8IUN - chains L and C of the 36 polymer chains in the assembly; structure by electron microscopy, 2.85 A resolution.

Chain L:
Protein: Reaction center protein L chain
From: Roseiflexus castenholzii
Reference sequence: Q83XD0 (Q83XD0_9CHLR); numbering as in UniProt (aligned over 1-641)
Sequence (641 residues; each row starts with the number of its first residue):
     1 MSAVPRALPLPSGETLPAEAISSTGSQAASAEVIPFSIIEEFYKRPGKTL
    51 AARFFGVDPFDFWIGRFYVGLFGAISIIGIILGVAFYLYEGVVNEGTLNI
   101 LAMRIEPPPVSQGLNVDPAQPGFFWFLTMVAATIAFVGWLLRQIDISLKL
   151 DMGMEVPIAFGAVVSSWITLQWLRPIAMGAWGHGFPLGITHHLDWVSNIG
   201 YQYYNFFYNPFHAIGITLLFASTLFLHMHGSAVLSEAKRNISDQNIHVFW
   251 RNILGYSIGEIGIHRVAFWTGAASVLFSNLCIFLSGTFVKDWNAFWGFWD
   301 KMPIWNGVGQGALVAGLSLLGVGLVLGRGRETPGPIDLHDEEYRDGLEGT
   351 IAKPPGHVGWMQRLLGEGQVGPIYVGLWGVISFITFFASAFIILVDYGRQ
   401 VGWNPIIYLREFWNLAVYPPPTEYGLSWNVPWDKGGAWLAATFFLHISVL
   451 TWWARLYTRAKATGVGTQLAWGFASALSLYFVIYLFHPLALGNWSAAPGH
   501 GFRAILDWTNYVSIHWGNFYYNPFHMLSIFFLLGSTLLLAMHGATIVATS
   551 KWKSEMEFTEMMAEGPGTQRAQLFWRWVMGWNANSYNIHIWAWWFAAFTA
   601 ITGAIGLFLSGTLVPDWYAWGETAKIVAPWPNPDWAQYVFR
Not modelled in the structure: 1-29, 316-641
Metal / ion sites: Mn2+: His229, His264 (shared with 3 residues of chain M)
Ligand contacts:
  - bacteriochlorophyll a (BCL), molecule 1: Val84, Tyr87, Phe136, Trp167, Leu170, Phe185, Ile189, His192, Leu193
  - bacteriochlorophyll a (BCL), molecule 2: Phe136, Val163, Val164, Ser166, Trp167, Leu170, Trp195, Val196, Ser197, Ile199, Gly200, Tyr201, Phe206, Phe207, His212, Gly215, Ile216, Leu219, Phe220, Val275, Ser278, Asn279, Cys281, Ile282
  - bacteriochlorophyll a (BCL), molecule 3: Val196, Tyr201, Phe207, Phe220
  - 2-O-octyl-beta-D-glucopyranose (BGL), molecule 1: Gly113, Leu114, Asn115, Trp172, Ile176, Trp181
  - 2-O-octyl-beta-D-glucopyranose (BGL), molecule 2: Phe288, Val289, Lys290, Asp291, Phe295
  - 2-O-octyl-beta-D-glucopyranose (BGL), molecule 3: Ala294, Phe295, Gly297, Phe298
  - 2-O-octyl-beta-D-glucopyranose (BGL), molecule 4: Phe298, Lys301, Met302, Pro303, Ile304
  - bacteriopheophytin a (BPH), molecule 1: Gly79, Ile80, Gly83, Val84, Tyr87, Thr128, Ala132, Ala135, Phe136, Trp139, Gln143, Val156, Ala159, Phe160, Ala162, Val163, Trp167, Phe185, Leu187, Gly188, Ile189, His192, Gly271, Val275
  - bacteriopheophytin a (BPH), molecule 2: Phe207, Ala213, Ile216, Thr217, Phe220, Ala221, Leu224
  - bacteriopheophytin a (BPH), molecule 3: Phe220, Thr223, Leu224, His227, Met228, Leu254
  - Menaquinone 11 (MQE; 2-methyl-3-[(2E,6E,10E,14E,18E,22E,26E,30E,34E,38E)-3,7,11,15,19,23,27,31,35,39,43-undecamethyltetratetraconta-2,6,10,1 4,18,22,26,30,34,38,42-undecaen-1-yl]naphthalene-1,4-dione), molecule 1: Ile64, Phe67, Val69, Gly73, Ile77, Ile81, Trp139, Arg142
  - Menaquinone 11 (MQE), molecule 2: Leu218, Phe225, Met228, His229, Ala232, Ile246, His247, Trp250, Leu254, Tyr256, Ser257, Ile258, Gly259, Glu260, Ile263, Val266, Trp269, Thr270, Ala273, Phe277

Chain C:
Protein: Cytochrome subunit of photosynthetic reaction center
From: Roseiflexus castenholzii
Reference sequence: Q83XC9 (Q83XC9_9CHLR); residues 1-320 here = UniProt positions 1-320
Sequence (320 residues; numbered 1 to 320; the number before each row is that of its first residue):
     1 MIQQPPTLFPEITNTVRGRFYIVAGIISVVMAVASIAIFWWIFYTITPAP
    51 APPLQNPIYVNYTQEPTDYISAESLAAMNAYIQANPQPQAVQVLKGMTTA
   101 QISAYMVAQVSGGLKVDCSYCHNIANFAQQDGYPNAAKKVTARKMMLMSA
   151 DLNQNYTAKLPASVGGYQITCATCHNGKAAGLEPYPIEIMNTLPNDWRLP
   201 LELDYPGGLVVTGRKDVSNHEVEQNQFAMYHMNVSMGQGCTFCHNARYFP
   251 SYEIAQKNHSIIMLQMTKHIQETYVAPGGRIADGIMAGKSPSCWLCHQGA
   301 NIPPGAAKPGQVPAVLSSTP
Not modelled in the structure: 1-12
Covalently attached groups: heme c (HEC) linked to Cys118, Cys121, Cys171, Cys174, Cys240, Cys243, Cys293, Cys296
Metal / ion sites: heme c Fe (4 sites), coordinated by His122, His175, His244, His297; Ca2+: Met190, Leu193, Asn195 (together with phosphatidylglycerol)
Ligand contacts:
  - bacteriochlorophyll a (BCL): Trp41, Ile42, Ile46
  - heme c (HEC), molecule 1: Ile70, Met78, Tyr81, Pro88, Gln89, Ala90, Val91, Gln92, Val93, Leu94, Thr99, Ile102, Ser103, Met106, Val107, Val110, Ser111, Leu114, Val116, Asp117, Tyr120, His122, Phe127, Ala128, Lys139, Ala142, Arg143, Met146
  - heme c (HEC), molecule 2: Tyr105, Val110, Leu114, Tyr120, Lys138, Thr141, Ala142, Met145, Met146, Met148, Ser149, Leu152, Ile169, Thr170, Thr173, His175, Ala179, Ala180, Gly181, Leu182, Ile270, Met286, Ala287, Lys289
  - heme c (HEC), molecule 3: Thr157, Leu160, Val164, Gly165, Gly166, Tyr167, Ile169, Thr173, Met232, Met236, Phe242, Gln256, His259, Ser260, Met263, Leu264, Met266, Thr267, Ile270, Ser292, His297, Asn301, Ile302, Pro303, Ala306
  - heme c (HEC), molecule 4: Tyr205, Pro206, Gly207, Gly208, Leu209, Val210, Val211, Thr212, Asn225, Gln226, Met229, Tyr230, Met232, Asn233, Met236, Gly239, His244, Phe249, Pro250, Tyr252, Lys257, Ser260, Ile261, Leu264

Chain L / chain C interface:
Pairs across the interface (21; chain L residue first):
  Asp194(L) - Arg247(C)  salt bridge
  Ser197(L) - Ala246(C)  hydrogen bond (side chain-backbone)
  Asn198(L) - Thr241(C)
  Asn198(L) - Asn245(C)  hydrogen bond
  Asn198(L) - Ala246(C)  hydrogen bond (side chain-backbone)
  Tyr201(L) - Cys240(C)  hydrogen bond (backbone-backbone)
  Tyr201(L) - Ala246(C)  hydrophobic
  Tyr201(L) - Phe249(C)  hydrophobic
  Gln202(L) - Gly239(C)
  Gln202(L) - Thr241(C)
  Tyr204(L) - Gln226(C)  hydrogen bond
  Tyr204(L) - Cys240(C)  hydrophobic
  Asp291(L) - Tyr230(C)
  Asn293(L) - Asn191(C)  hydrogen bond (backbone-side chain)
  Asn293(L) - Thr192(C)  hydrogen bond
  Asn293(L) - Tyr230(C)
  Ala294(L) - Asn191(C)
  Gly297(L) - Asn191(C)
  Ala312(L) - Asn195(C)
  Ala312(L) - Asp196(C)
  Val314(L) - Asn195(C)
Other interface residues (no listed pair), chain L (15 interface residues in all): His191, Tyr208, Trp296
Other interface residues (no listed pair), chain C (14 interface residues in all): Ile187

Summary:
The interface between chain L and chain C involves 15 residues on one side and 14 on the other, with 7
hydrogen bonds and 1 salt bridge. Among the polar pairs are Asp194(L)-Arg247(C), Ser197(L)-Ala246(C) and
Asn198(L)-Asn245(C).
Chain L is Reaction center protein L chain and chain C is Cytochrome subunit of photosynthetic reaction
center, both from Roseiflexus castenholzii; the structure, Cryo-EM structure of the CRT-LESS RC-LH core
complex from roseiflexus castenholzii, was determined by electron microscopy together with 8IUG from the same
study.
